PDB entry 1CMY | X-ray diffraction, 3.00 A resolution | chains A and B of the 4 polymer chains in the assembly

== Chain A ==
Molecule: Hemoglobin ypsilanti (carbonmonoxy) (alpha chain)
Organism: Homo sapiens
UniProt: P69905 (HBA_HUMAN); residue numbers follow UniProt; this construct covers 1-141
Sequence (141 residues; numbered 1 to 141; the number before each row is that of its first residue):
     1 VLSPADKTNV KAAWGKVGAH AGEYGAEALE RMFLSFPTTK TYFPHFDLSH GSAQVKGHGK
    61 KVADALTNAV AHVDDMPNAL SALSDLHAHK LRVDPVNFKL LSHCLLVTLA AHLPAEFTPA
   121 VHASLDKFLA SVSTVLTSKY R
Bound ions: heme Fe near His-87 (its only coordinating residue here)
Residues lining bound ligands: heme (HEM): Met-32, Thr-39, Tyr-42, Phe-43, His-45, Phe-46, His-58, Lys-61, Val-62, Ala-65, Leu-66, Leu-83, Leu-86, His-87, Leu-91, Val-93, Asn-97, Phe-98, Leu-101, Val-132, Leu-136
Swiss-Prot annotation at these positions:
  - site: Lys-61 (Not glycated)

== Chain B ==
Molecule: Hemoglobin ypsilanti (carbonmonoxy) (beta chain)
Organism: Homo sapiens
UniProt: P68871 (HBB_HUMAN); residue numbers follow UniProt; this construct covers 1-146
Sequence (146 residues; numbered 1 to 146; the number before each row is that of its first residue):
     1 VHLTPEEKSA VTALWGKVNV DEVGGEALGR LLVVYPWTQR FFESFGDLST PDAVMGNPKV
    61 KAHGKKVLGA FSDGLAHLDN LKGTFATLSE LHCDKLHVYP ENFRLLGNVL VCVLAHHFGK
   121 EFTPPVQAAY QKVVAGVANA LAHKYH
Sequence notes: conflict Tyr-99 (Asp in P68871)
Bound ions: heme Fe near His-92 (its only coordinating residue here)
Residues lining bound ligands: heme (HEM): Leu-31, Thr-38, Phe-41, Phe-42, His-63, Lys-66, Val-67, Ala-70, Phe-71, Phe-85, Leu-88, Leu-91, His-92, Leu-96, Val-98, Asn-102, Phe-103, Leu-106, Val-137, Leu-141

== Chain A / chain B interface ==
Contacting residue pairs (39):
  Glu-30(A) / Pro-124(B)
  Arg-31(A) / Phe-122(B)  hydrogen bond (side chain-backbone)
  Arg-31(A) / Thr-123(B)
  Arg-31(A) / Pro-124(B)
  Arg-31(A) / Gln-127(B)  hydrogen bond
  Leu-34(A) / Pro-124(B)  hydrophobic
  Leu-34(A) / Pro-125(B)
  Leu-34(A) / Ala-128(B)
  Ser-35(A) / Gln-127(B)
  Ser-35(A) / Ala-128(B)  hydrogen bond (side chain-backbone)
  Ser-35(A) / Gln-131(B)
  Phe-36(A) / Gln-131(B)
  Lys-99(A) / Glu-101(B)  salt bridge
  His-103(A) / Asn-108(B)  hydrogen bond (side chain-backbone)
  His-103(A) / Val-111(B)
  His-103(A) / Gln-127(B)
  His-103(A) / Gln-131(B)
  Cys-104(A) / Gln-127(B)
  Val-107(A) / Val-111(B)  hydrophobic
  Val-107(A) / Cys-112(B)  hydrophobic
  Val-107(A) / Ala-115(B)
  Val-107(A) / Gln-127(B)
  Ala-110(A) / Cys-112(B)
  Ala-110(A) / Ala-115(B)
  Ala-110(A) / His-116(B)
  Ala-111(A) / Ala-115(B)
  Ala-111(A) / Gly-119(B)
  His-112(A) / Lys-120(B)
  Pro-114(A) / His-116(B)  hydrogen bond (backbone-side chain)
  Phe-117(A) / Arg-30(B)  hydrogen bond (backbone-side chain)
  Phe-117(A) / His-116(B)
  Thr-118(A) / Arg-30(B)
  Pro-119(A) / Arg-30(B)
  Pro-119(A) / Val-33(B)
  Pro-119(A) / Met-55(B)  hydrophobic
  His-122(A) / Arg-30(B)  hydrogen bond
  His-122(A) / Val-34(B)
  Ala-123(A) / Val-34(B)  hydrophobic
  Asp-126(A) / Tyr-35(B)  hydrogen bond
Also at the interface, not in a pair above, chain A (21 interface residues in all): Leu-106, Ala-120
Also at the interface, not in a pair above, chain B (21 interface residues in all): Pro-51

== Overview ==
Chain A and chain B each contribute 21 residues to their interface, with 8 hydrogen bonds and 1 salt bridge.
Polar contacts include Lys-99(A)/Glu-101(B), Arg-31(A)/Phe-122(B) and Arg-31(A)/Gln-127(B). Bound to chain A:
heme. Ligands of chain B: heme.
Chain A is Hemoglobin ypsilanti (carbonmonoxy) (alpha chain) and chain B is Hemoglobin ypsilanti
(carbonmonoxy) (beta chain), both from Homo sapiens; the structure, The mutation BETA99 asp-tyr stabilizes Y-A
new, composite quaternary state of human hemoglobin, was determined by X-ray diffraction.
